Entry 3S17 (X-ray diffraction, 3.20 A resolution); this record covers chains A and B of the 12 polymer chains in the assembly.

# Chain A
Protein: DNA-directed RNA polymerase II subunit RPB1
Organism: Saccharomyces cerevisiae
Notes: EC 2.7.7.6
UniProtKB: P04050 (RPB1_YEAST); residues 1-1733 here = UniProt positions 1-1733
Sequence (1733 residues; each row starts with the number of its first residue):
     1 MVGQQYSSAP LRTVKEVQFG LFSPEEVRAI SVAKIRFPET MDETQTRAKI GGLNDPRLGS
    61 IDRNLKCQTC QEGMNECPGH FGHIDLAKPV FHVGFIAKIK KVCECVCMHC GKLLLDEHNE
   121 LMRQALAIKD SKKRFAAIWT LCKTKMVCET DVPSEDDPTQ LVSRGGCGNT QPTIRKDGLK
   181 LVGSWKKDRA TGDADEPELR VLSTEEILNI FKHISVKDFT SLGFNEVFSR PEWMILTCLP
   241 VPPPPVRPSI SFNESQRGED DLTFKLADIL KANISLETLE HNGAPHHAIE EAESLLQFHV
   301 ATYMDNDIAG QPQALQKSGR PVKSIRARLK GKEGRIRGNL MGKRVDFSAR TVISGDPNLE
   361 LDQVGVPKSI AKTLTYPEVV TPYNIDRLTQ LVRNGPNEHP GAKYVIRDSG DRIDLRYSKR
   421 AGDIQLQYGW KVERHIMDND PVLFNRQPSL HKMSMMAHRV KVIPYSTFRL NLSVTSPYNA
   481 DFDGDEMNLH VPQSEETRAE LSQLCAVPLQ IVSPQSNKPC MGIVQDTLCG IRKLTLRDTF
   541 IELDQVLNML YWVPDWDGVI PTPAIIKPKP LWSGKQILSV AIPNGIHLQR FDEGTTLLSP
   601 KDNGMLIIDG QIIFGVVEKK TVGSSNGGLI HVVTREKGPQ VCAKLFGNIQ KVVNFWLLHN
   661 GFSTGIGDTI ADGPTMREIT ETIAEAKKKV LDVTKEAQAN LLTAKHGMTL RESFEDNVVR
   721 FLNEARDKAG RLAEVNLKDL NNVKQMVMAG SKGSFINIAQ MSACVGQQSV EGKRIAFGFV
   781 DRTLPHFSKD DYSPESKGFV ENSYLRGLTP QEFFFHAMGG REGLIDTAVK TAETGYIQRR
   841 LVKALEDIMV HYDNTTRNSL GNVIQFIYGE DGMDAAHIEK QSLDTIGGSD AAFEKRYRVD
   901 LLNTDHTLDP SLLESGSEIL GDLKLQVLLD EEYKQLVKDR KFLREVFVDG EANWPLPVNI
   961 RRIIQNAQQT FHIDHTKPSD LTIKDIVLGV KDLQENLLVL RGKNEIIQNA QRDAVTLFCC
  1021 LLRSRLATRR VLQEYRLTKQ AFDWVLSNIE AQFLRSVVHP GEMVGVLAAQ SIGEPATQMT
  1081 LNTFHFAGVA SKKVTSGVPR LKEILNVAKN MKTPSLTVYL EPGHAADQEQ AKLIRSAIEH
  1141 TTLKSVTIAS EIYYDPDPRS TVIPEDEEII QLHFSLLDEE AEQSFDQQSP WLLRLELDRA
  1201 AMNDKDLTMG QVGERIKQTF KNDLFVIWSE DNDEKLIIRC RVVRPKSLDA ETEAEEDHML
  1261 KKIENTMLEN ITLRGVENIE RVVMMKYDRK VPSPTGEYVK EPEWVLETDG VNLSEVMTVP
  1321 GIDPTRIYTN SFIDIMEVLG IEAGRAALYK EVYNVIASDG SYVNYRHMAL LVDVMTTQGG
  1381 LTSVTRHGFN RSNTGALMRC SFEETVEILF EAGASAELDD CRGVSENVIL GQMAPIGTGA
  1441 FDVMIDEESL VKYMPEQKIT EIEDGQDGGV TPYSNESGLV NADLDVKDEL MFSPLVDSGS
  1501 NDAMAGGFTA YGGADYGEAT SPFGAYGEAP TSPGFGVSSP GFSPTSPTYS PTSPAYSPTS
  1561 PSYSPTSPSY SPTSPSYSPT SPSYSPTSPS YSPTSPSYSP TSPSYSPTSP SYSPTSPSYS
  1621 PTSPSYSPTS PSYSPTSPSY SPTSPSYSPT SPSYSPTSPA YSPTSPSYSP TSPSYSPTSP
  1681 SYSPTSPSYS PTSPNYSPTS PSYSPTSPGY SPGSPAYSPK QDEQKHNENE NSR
Not modelled in the structure: 1-2, 155-160, 187-198, 1177-1186, 1244-1253, 1446-1733
Bound ions: Zn2+ site 1: Cys-67, Cys-70, Cys-77, His-80; Zn2+ site 2: Cys-107, Cys-110, Cys-148, Cys-167; Mg2+: Asp-481, Asp-483, Asp-485 (shared with 1 residue of chain R)
Curated features (UniProtKB/Swiss-Prot):
  - region: Pro-248 to Asp-260 (Lid loop), Asn-306 to Lys-323 (Rudder loop), Pro-810 to Glu-822 (Bridging helix)
  - binding site (Zn(2+)): Cys-67, Cys-70, Cys-77, His-80, Cys-107, Cys-110, Cys-148, Cys-167
  - binding site (Mg(2+)): Asp-481, Asp-483, Asp-485
  - modified residue: Thr-1471 (Phosphothreonine)
  - cross-link (Glycyl lysine isopeptide (Lys-Gly)): Lys-695 (interchain with G-Cter in ubiquitin), Lys-1246 (interchain with G-Cter in ubiquitin), Lys-1350 (interchain with G-Cter in ubiquitin)
  - natural variant: Ser-1653 to Pro-1659 (deletion: In strain: A364A)
  - mutagenesis: Lys-1246 (K1246R: Impairs ubiquitination during transcription stress)

# Chain B
Protein: DNA-directed RNA polymerase II subunit RPB2
Organism: Saccharomyces cerevisiae
Notes: EC 2.7.7.6
UniProtKB: P08518 (RPB2_YEAST); residues 1-1224 here = UniProt positions 1-1224
Sequence (1224 residues; row label = number of the first residue in the row):
     1 MSDLANSEKY YDEDPYGFED ESAPITAEDS WAVISAFFRE KGLVSQQLDS FNQFVDYTLQ
    61 DIICEDSTLI LEQLAQHTTE SDNISRKYEI SFGKIYVTKP MVNESDGVTH ALYPQEARLR
   121 NLTYSSGLFV DVKKRTYEAI DVPGRELKYE LIAEESEDDS ESGKVFIGRL PIMLRSKNCY
   181 LSEATESDLY KLKECPFDMG GYFIINGSEK VLIAQERSAG NIVQVFKKAA PSPISHVAEI
   241 RSALEKGSRF ISTLQVKLYG REGSSARTIK ATLPYIKQDI PIVIIFRALG IIPDGEILEH
   301 ICYDVNDWQM LEMLKPCVED GFVIQDRETA LDFIGRRGTA LGIKKEKRIQ YAKDILQKEF
   361 LPHITQLEGF ESRKAFFLGY MINRLLLCAL DRKDQDDRDH FGKKRLDLAG PLLAQLFKTL
   421 FKKLTKDIFR YMQRTVEEAH DFNMKLAINA KTITSGLKYA LATGNWGEQK KAMSSRAGVS
   481 QVLNRYTYSS TLSHLRRTNT PIGRDGKLAK PRQLHNTHWG LVCPAETPEG QACGLVKNLS
   541 LMSCISVGTD PMPIITFLSE WGMEPLEDYV PHQSPDATRV FVNGVWHGVH RNPARLMETL
   601 RTLRRKGDIN PEVSMIRDIR EKELKIFTDA GRVYRPLFIV EDDESLGHKE LKVRKGHIAK
   661 LMATEYQDIE GGFEDVEEYT WSSLLNEGLV EYIDAEEEES ILIAMQPEDL EPAEANEEND
   721 LDVDPAKRIR VSHHATTFTH CEIHPSMILG VAASIIPFPD HNQSPRNTYQ SAMGKQAMGV
   781 FLTNYNVRMD TMANILYYPQ KPLGTTRAME YLKFRELPAG QNAIVAIACY SGYNQEDSMI
   841 MNQSSIDRGL FRSLFFRSYM DQEKKYGMSI TETFEKPQRT NTLRMKHGTY DKLDDDGLIA
   901 PGVRVSGEDV IIGKTTPISP DEEELGQRTA YHSKRDASTP LRSTENGIVD QVLVTTNQDG
   961 LKFVKVRVRT TKIPQIGDKF ASRHGQKGTI GITYRREDMP FTAEGIVPDL IINPHAIPSR
  1021 MTVAHLIECL LSKVAALSGN EGDASPFTDI TVEGISKLLR EHGYQSRGFE VMYNGHTGKK
  1081 LMAQIFFGPT YYQRLRHMVD DKIHARARGP MQVLTRQPVE GRSRDGGLRF GEMERDCMIA
  1141 HGAASFLKER LMEASDAFRV HICGICGLMT VIAKLNHNQF ECKGCDNKID IYQIHIPYAA
  1201 KLLFQELMAM NITPRLYTDR SRDF
Not modelled in the structure: 1-19, 71-88, 142-163, 336-344, 438-445, 503-508, 669-677, 716-721, 920-932
Bound ions: Zn2+: Cys-1163, Cys-1166, Cys-1182, Cys-1185

# How chain A and chain B interact
Contacting residue pairs (454; chain A residue first):
  Gln-4(A) with Phe-1158(B); Arg-1159(B)
  Gln-5(A) with Arg-1159(B), hydrogen bond (backbone-side chain); Leu-1175(B); Asn-1176(B)
  Tyr-6(A) with Leu-1175(B)
  Ser-7(A) with Arg-1159(B); His-1161(B); Gln-1193(B), hydrogen bond (backbone-side chain)
  Ser-8(A) with Asn-1178(B), hydrogen bond; Phe-1180(B)
  Ala-9(A) with Gln-1193(B), hydrogen bond (backbone-side chain)
  Pro-10(A) with Ile-1191(B); Tyr-1192(B); Gln-1193(B), hydrogen bond (backbone-backbone)
  Leu-11(A) with Gln-1193(B); His-1195(B)
  Arg-12(A) with Tyr-1192(B); Gln-1193(B), hydrogen bond (backbone-backbone); Ile-1194(B); Thr-1218(B)
  Thr-13(A) with Thr-1218(B)
  Val-14(A) with Leu-1216(B), hydrophobic; Tyr-1217(B)
  Lys-15(A) with Tyr-1217(B), hydrogen bond (backbone-backbone); Thr-1218(B); Asp-1219(B); Arg-1220(B), hydrogen bond (backbone-side chain)
  Glu-16(A) with Arg-1215(B); Leu-1216(B); Tyr-1217(B), hydrogen bond (backbone-backbone); Asp-1219(B); Arg-1220(B); Ser-1221(B)
  Val-17(A) with Arg-1215(B)
  Gln-18(A) with Thr-1213(B); Arg-1215(B), hydrogen bond (backbone-backbone); Tyr-1217(B)
  Phe-19(A) with Thr-1213(B)
  Gly-20(A) with Ile-1212(B); Thr-1213(B), hydrogen bond (backbone-backbone)
  Leu-21(A) with Asn-1211(B); Thr-1213(B)
  Phe-22(A) with Leu-1168(B), hydrophobic; Met-1208(B), hydrophobic; Asn-1211(B), hydrogen bond (backbone-backbone); Ile-1212(B); Thr-1213(B)
  Glu-26(A) with Arg-1215(B), salt bridge
  Val-27(A) with Asn-1211(B)
  Ala-29(A) with Lys-1183(B), hydrogen bond (backbone-side chain); Gly-1184(B)
  Ile-30(A) with Leu-1168(B), hydrophobic; Thr-1170(B)
  Ser-31(A) with Lys-1183(B), hydrogen bond (backbone-side chain)
  Gln-68(A) with Ile-1172(B)
  Cys-70(A) with Ile-1172(B), hydrophobic; Ala-1173(B); Lys-1174(B)
  Gln-71(A) with Leu-1175(B); Asn-1176(B), hydrogen bond; His-1177(B)
  Glu-72(A) with Ala-1173(B); Leu-1175(B), hydrogen bond (side chain-backbone)
  Asn-75(A) with Arg-1116(B), hydrogen bond
  Glu-76(A) with Phe-1158(B); Arg-1159(B), salt bridge; Leu-1175(B)
  Pro-78(A) with Lys-1201(B), hydrogen bond (backbone-side chain); Gln-1205(B), hydrogen bond (backbone-side chain)
  Gly-79(A) with Gln-1205(B), hydrogen bond (backbone-side chain)
  Phe-81(A) with Gln-1205(B); Met-1208(B), hydrophobic; Ala-1209(B)
  His-92(A) with Met-1210(B)
  Phe-228(A) with Arg-1215(B)
  Trp-233(A) with Asn-1211(B)
  Leu-236(A) with Asn-1211(B)
  Cys-238(A) with Asn-1211(B)
  Pro-240(A) with Met-1208(B); Ala-1209(B); Asn-1211(B)
  Pro-242(A) with Ala-1209(B), hydrophobic
  Pro-245(A) with Leu-1114(B); Tyr-1198(B); Lys-1201(B); Leu-1202(B)
  Val-246(A) with Leu-1114(B); Leu-1202(B), hydrophobic; Gln-1205(B)
  Pro-248(A) with Leu-1114(B), hydrophobic
  Ile-250(A) with Val-1113(B), hydrophobic
  Glu-254(A) with Ile-918(B); Arg-935(B)
  Tyr-303(A) with Ala-1209(B), hydrogen bond (side chain-backbone)
  Met-304(A) with Met-1210(B), hydrophobic
  Arg-320(A) with Lys-471(B), hydrogen bond (backbone-side chain)
  Ile-325(A) with Glu-1206(B); Met-1210(B), hydrophobic
  Arg-328(A) with Glu-1206(B), salt bridge
  Leu-329(A) with Leu-1203(B), hydrophobic; Glu-1206(B); Met-1210(B), hydrophobic
  Arg-335(A) with Ala-1199(B); Leu-1202(B); Glu-1206(B), salt bridge
  Ile-336(A) with Leu-1203(B), hydrophobic
  Arg-337(A) with Arg-1129(B), hydrogen bond (backbone-side chain); Glu-1132(B), salt bridge
  Gly-338(A) with Arg-1129(B), hydrogen bond (backbone-side chain)
  Asn-339(A) with Thr-1115(B); Gln-1117(B), hydrogen bond (backbone-side chain); Asp-1156(B); Ala-1199(B)
  Leu-340(A) with Ala-1199(B); Ala-1200(B); Leu-1203(B), hydrophobic
  Met-341(A) with Glu-1132(B); Arg-1135(B)
  Gly-342(A) with Arg-1129(B), hydrogen bond (backbone-side chain); Phe-1130(B); Gly-1131(B)
  Lys-343(A) with Gln-1117(B); Arg-1129(B); Phe-1130(B), hydrogen bond (backbone-backbone); Leu-1151(B), hydrogen bond (side chain-backbone); Ser-1155(B); Asp-1156(B), salt bridge; Pro-1197(B)
  Arg-344(A) with Gln-1117(B); Pro-1118(B); Val-1119(B); Glu-1120(B); Gly-1127(B), hydrogen bond (side chain-backbone); Leu-1128(B); Arg-1129(B); Ser-1155(B), hydrogen bond (backbone-side chain)
  Val-345(A) with Pro-1118(B); Gly-1127(B); Leu-1128(B), hydrogen bond (backbone-backbone); Phe-1130(B), hydrophobic; Arg-1150(B); Ser-1155(B)
  Asp-346(A) with Arg-1106(B), salt bridge; Arg-1108(B), hydrogen bond (side chain-backbone); Gly-1109(B); Met-1111(B); Arg-1150(B); Ala-1154(B); Ser-1155(B)
  Phe-347(A) with Arg-1106(B), hydrogen bond (backbone-backbone); Ala-1107(B), hydrophobic; Arg-1108(B); Arg-1150(B), hydrogen bond (backbone-side chain)
  Ser-348(A) with Ala-1105(B); Arg-1106(B), hydrogen bond (backbone-backbone); Leu-1128(B), hydrogen bond (side chain-backbone)
  Ala-349(A) with His-1104(B); Ala-1105(B), hydrophobic; Leu-1128(B)
  Arg-350(A) with Ile-1103(B); His-1104(B), hydrogen bond (backbone-backbone); Leu-1128(B)
  Thr-351(A) with Val-1099(B); Ile-1103(B)
  Val-352(A) with Gly-977(B); Val-1099(B), hydrophobic
  Ser-354(A) with Ile-990(B)
  Gly-355(A) with Tyr-833(B)
  Asp-356(A) with Tyr-833(B), hydrogen bond
  Pro-357(A) with Ser-831(B); Gly-832(B); Tyr-833(B), hydrophobic
  Asn-358(A) with Tyr-833(B), hydrogen bond
  Ile-370(A) with Ile-1103(B), hydrophobic
  Thr-373(A) with Ala-1105(B); Ala-1107(B)
  Leu-374(A) with Arg-1106(B); Ala-1107(B), hydrophobic
  Arg-412(A) with Arg-1108(B)
  Glu-433(A) with Arg-1108(B), salt bridge
  Leu-443(A) with Met-1138(B), hydrophobic; Phe-1146(B), hydrophobic
  Asn-445(A) with Glu-1134(B)
  Gln-447(A) with Arg-1129(B); Glu-1134(B)
  Ser-449(A) with Met-1133(B); Glu-1134(B), hydrogen bond; Cys-1137(B)
  His-451(A) with Cys-1137(B), hydrogen bond (backbone-side chain)
  Lys-452(A) with Ala-1140(B); His-1141(B), hydrogen bond (backbone-side chain)
  Met-455(A) with Phe-1130(B), hydrophobic; Glu-1134(B); Cys-1137(B), hydrophobic; Met-1138(B), hydrophobic; His-1141(B)
  Tyr-465(A) with Ile-976(B), hydrophobic
  Ser-466(A) with Gln-975(B), hydrogen bond; Ile-976(B); Val-1099(B); Asp-1100(B), hydrogen bond; Ile-1103(B)
  Thr-467(A) with Ile-976(B); Gly-977(B); Val-1099(B)
  Arg-469(A) with Tyr-833(B); Gly-991(B), hydrogen bond (side chain-backbone)
  Leu-472(A) with Gln-835(B); Glu-836(B)
  Thr-475(A) with Glu-836(B)
  Asp-481(A) with Glu-836(B); Asp-837(B)
  Phe-482(A) with Gln-835(B); Glu-836(B), hydrogen bond (backbone-backbone); Asp-837(B); Ser-838(B); Thr-989(B), hydrogen bond (backbone-side chain)
  Asp-483(A) with Glu-836(B); Asp-837(B); Lys-979(B); Lys-987(B), salt bridge
  Gly-484(A) with Thr-989(B)
  Glu-486(A) with Lys-1102(B)
  Asn-488(A) with Leu-1128(B)
  His-490(A) with Phe-1130(B); Arg-1150(B), hydrogen bond
  Val-491(A) with Glu-1149(B); Arg-1150(B), hydrogen bond (backbone-side chain)
  Pro-492(A) with Glu-1149(B)
  Gln-493(A) with Glu-1149(B), hydrogen bond (backbone-side chain)
  Ser-494(A) with Glu-1149(B), hydrogen bond (backbone-side chain)
  Thr-497(A) with Phe-1146(B); Glu-1149(B), hydrogen bond
  Glu-500(A) with Ala-1143(B); Ala-1144(B); Ser-1145(B), hydrogen bond; Phe-1146(B), hydrogen bond (side chain-backbone)
  Leu-504(A) with His-1141(B); Gly-1142(B)
  Cys-505(A) with His-1141(B)
  Gln-510(A) with His-1141(B), hydrogen bond
  Val-524(A) with Gln-835(B); Glu-836(B)
  Gln-525(A) with Gln-835(B); Glu-836(B), hydrogen bond (side chain-backbone); His-1015(B)
  Asp-526(A) with Cys-829(B), hydrogen bond; Gly-832(B); Asn-834(B); Gln-835(B), hydrogen bond (backbone-side chain); Asn-1013(B), hydrogen bond; His-1015(B), salt bridge
  Thr-527(A) with Gln-835(B)
  Cys-529(A) with His-1015(B)
  Leu-657(A) with Cys-829(B), hydrophobic
  Leu-658(A) with Tyr-830(B); Ser-831(B); Asn-1074(B); His-1076(B); Leu-1081(B)
  His-659(A) with Asn-1074(B); Thr-1077(B); Leu-1081(B)
  Asn-660(A) with Leu-1081(B); Met-1082(B), hydrogen bond (backbone-backbone); Ala-1083(B), hydrogen bond (backbone-backbone)
  Gly-661(A) with Ala-1083(B)
  Phe-662(A) with Ala-828(B); Cys-829(B), hydrogen bond (backbone-backbone); Pro-1014(B), hydrophobic; Ala-1083(B)
  Ser-663(A) with Ile-827(B), hydrogen bond (side chain-backbone); Pro-1014(B); Gln-1084(B); Ile-1085(B); Phe-1086(B), hydrogen bond (side chain-backbone)
  Thr-664(A) with Ile-827(B); Pro-1014(B); Ile-1017(B); Phe-1086(B)
  Gly-665(A) with Leu-1026(B); Phe-1069(B); Phe-1086(B)
  Ile-666(A) with Val-1023(B), hydrophobic; Leu-1026(B), hydrophobic; Ile-1027(B); Leu-1030(B), hydrophobic; Val-1052(B), hydrophobic; Phe-1086(B)
  Gly-667(A) with Arg-1067(B)
  Asp-668(A) with Phe-1069(B)
  Ile-670(A) with Val-1052(B), hydrophobic; Arg-1067(B)
  Asn-742(A) with Phe-1069(B)
  Val-743(A) with Pro-1018(B), hydrophobic
  Met-746(A) with Pro-1014(B); His-1015(B), hydrogen bond; Pro-1018(B), hydrophobic
  Ser-751(A) with His-1015(B)
  Lys-752(A) with His-1015(B); Pro-1018(B); Ser-1019(B)
  Asn-757(A) with Pro-1018(B); Ser-1019(B); Met-1021(B)
  Gln-760(A) with Met-1021(B)
  Met-761(A) with Pro-1018(B); Met-1021(B), hydrophobic; Val-1023(B), hydrophobic
  Glu-771(A) with Lys-510(B), salt bridge; Gln-513(B)
  Ala-776(A) with Asn-516(B)
  Gly-778(A) with Asp-397(B); His-400(B); His-515(B); Asn-516(B)
  Phe-779(A) with Asn-516(B); Thr-517(B); Glu-698(B); Glu-699(B)
  Val-780(A) with Glu-699(B), hydrogen bond (backbone-side chain)
  Arg-782(A) with Glu-698(B), hydrogen bond (side chain-backbone); Glu-699(B), hydrogen bond (side chain-backbone); Ile-701(B), hydrogen bond (side chain-backbone); Leu-702(B)
  Thr-783(A) with Asn-516(B)
  Leu-784(A) with Trp-519(B), hydrophobic
  Pro-785(A) with Glu-698(B); Ile-701(B); Leu-702(B); Ile-703(B), hydrogen bond (backbone-backbone)
  His-786(A) with Trp-519(B), hydrogen bond; Leu-702(B); Ile-703(B); Met-705(B); Glu-742(B), salt bridge
  Phe-787(A) with Leu-702(B)
  Ser-788(A) with Ala-735(B)
  Lys-789(A) with Arg-620(B)
  Glu-795(A) with Val-731(B)
  Glu-801(A) with Ile-729(B)
  Asn-802(A) with Arg-728(B); Ile-729(B), hydrogen bond (side chain-backbone)
  Tyr-804(A) with His-761(B), hydrogen bond (backbone-side chain); Asn-762(B); Gln-763(B); Met-1021(B), hydrophobic; Val-1023(B), hydrophobic
  Leu-805(A) with His-761(B), hydrogen bond (backbone-side chain); Val-1052(B), hydrophobic
  Arg-806(A) with Pro-725(B); Ala-726(B); Lys-727(B); Arg-728(B); Ile-729(B); His-761(B)
  Gly-807(A) with Arg-728(B); Asp-760(B); His-761(B)
  Leu-808(A) with Arg-728(B), hydrogen bond (backbone-side chain); Asp-760(B), hydrogen bond (backbone-backbone); Phe-1047(B)
  Thr-809(A) with Ile-729(B); Arg-730(B); Phe-1047(B)
  Pro-810(A) with Trp-519(B); Met-705(B), hydrophobic; Arg-730(B); Pro-745(B), hydrophobic; Phe-1047(B)
  Gln-811(A) with Met-705(B)
  Phe-813(A) with Ile-748(B), hydrophobic; Leu-749(B), hydrophobic; Pro-759(B); Asp-760(B); Asn-767(B); Phe-1047(B), hydrophobic
  Phe-814(A) with Leu-514(B), hydrophobic; His-515(B); Asn-516(B); Trp-519(B), hydrophobic
  His-816(A) with Gln-763(B); Ser-764(B), hydrogen bond (side chain-backbone)
  Ala-817(A) with Leu-514(B), hydrophobic; Pro-524(B), hydrophobic
  Met-818(A) with Leu-514(B); Asn-516(B)
  Gly-820(A) with Ser-764(B)
  Arg-821(A) with Arg-512(B), hydrogen bond (side chain-backbone); Leu-514(B); Cys-523(B); Pro-524(B), hydrogen bond (side chain-backbone); Ala-525(B); Thr-527(B)
  Glu-822(A) with Gln-513(B)
  Leu-824(A) with Pro-765(B), hydrophobic; Thr-768(B); Tyr-769(B)
  Ile-825(A) with Arg-512(B); Cys-533(B), hydrophobic
  Ala-828(A) with Gly-530(B)
  Arg-839(A) with Glu-1132(B), salt bridge
  Val-842(A) with Asp-1136(B)
  Lys-843(A) with Glu-1132(B), salt bridge; Arg-1135(B)
  Glu-846(A) with Arg-1135(B), salt bridge
  Met-1063(A) with Ile-1139(B)
  Val-1066(A) with Asp-1136(B); Ile-1139(B), hydrophobic; Ala-1140(B), hydrophobic
  Gln-1070(A) with Cys-1137(B); Ala-1140(B)
  Lys-1144(A) with Glu-262(B), salt bridge
  His-1258(A) with Glu-319(B)
  Lys-1261(A) with Ser-265(B)
  Asn-1265(A) with Gly-263(B); Ser-264(B); Ser-265(B)
  Glu-1269(A) with Glu-262(B); Gly-263(B)
  Leu-1409(A) with Leu-1207(B), hydrophobic
  Phe-1410(A) with Met-1210(B), hydrophobic; Ile-1212(B), hydrophobic
  Gly-1413(A) with Ile-1212(B)
  Leu-1418(A) with Arg-1222(B)
  Asp-1420(A) with Arg-1220(B), salt bridge
  Cys-1421(A) with Arg-1220(B)
  Arg-1422(A) with Arg-1220(B)
  Val-1424(A) with Ile-1139(B), hydrophobic
  Val-1428(A) with Arg-1135(B); Leu-1151(B), hydrophobic
  Ile-1429(A) with Pro-1197(B); Ala-1200(B)
  Leu-1430(A) with His-1195(B); Ile-1196(B); Pro-1197(B); Leu-1216(B), hydrophobic
  Gly-1431(A) with Lys-1148(B); Met-1152(B); Pro-1197(B)
  Gln-1432(A) with Lys-1148(B)
  Met-1433(A) with Ala-1144(B); Ser-1145(B); Lys-1148(B)
  Ala-1434(A) with Ala-1144(B)
  Ile-1436(A) with Ile-1139(B), hydrophobic; Gly-1142(B); Ala-1144(B)
  Gly-1437(A) with Gly-1142(B)
  Thr-1438(A) with Gly-1142(B), hydrogen bond (backbone-backbone); Ala-1144(B); Ser-1145(B)
  Gly-1439(A) with Ala-1144(B)
Other interface residues (no listed pair), chain A (226 interface residues in all): Arg-28, Thr-69, Cys-77, His-80, Leu-239, Ser-255, Pro-321, Arg-326, Ile-353, Thr-375, Tyr-404, Pro-448, Glu-496, Leu-501, Gln-545, Thr-669, Thr-680, Lys-687, Gly-753, Ile-756, Val-770, Ile-775, Asp-781, Ser-1401, Val-1406, Ser-1425
Other interface residues (no listed pair), chain B (204 interface residues in all): Ala-266, Gln-469, Lys-470, His-518, Gln-531, Gly-534, Ser-700, Arg-884, Gly-988, Lys-1079, Lys-1080, Leu-1147, Cys-1166, Phe-1204, Pro-1214

# Summary
226 residues of chain A and 204 residues of chain B are in contact; the contacts include 80 hydrogen bonds and
17 salt bridges. Polar contacts include Glu-26(A)/Arg-1215(B), Glu-76(A)/Arg-1159(B) and
Arg-328(A)/Glu-1206(B).
Here chain A is DNA-directed RNA polymerase II subunit RPB1 and chain B is DNA-directed RNA polymerase II
subunit RPB2, both from Saccharomyces cerevisiae. Entry 3S17 (RNA Polymerase II Initiation Complex with a 9-nt
RNA) was determined by X-ray diffraction (same publication as 3RZD, 3RZO, 3S14, 3S15, 3S16, 3S1M and 5 further
entries).
